Entry 3I4N (X-ray diffraction, 3.90 A resolution); this record covers chains B and J of the 15 polymer chains in the assembly.

[Chain B]
Protein: DNA-directed RNA polymerase II subunit RPB2
Organism: Saccharomyces cerevisiae
Notes: EC 2.7.7.6
UniProtKB: P08518 (RPB2_YEAST); numbering as in UniProt (aligned over 1-1224)
Amino-acid sequence (1224 residues; numbered 1 to 1224; the number before each row is that of its first residue):
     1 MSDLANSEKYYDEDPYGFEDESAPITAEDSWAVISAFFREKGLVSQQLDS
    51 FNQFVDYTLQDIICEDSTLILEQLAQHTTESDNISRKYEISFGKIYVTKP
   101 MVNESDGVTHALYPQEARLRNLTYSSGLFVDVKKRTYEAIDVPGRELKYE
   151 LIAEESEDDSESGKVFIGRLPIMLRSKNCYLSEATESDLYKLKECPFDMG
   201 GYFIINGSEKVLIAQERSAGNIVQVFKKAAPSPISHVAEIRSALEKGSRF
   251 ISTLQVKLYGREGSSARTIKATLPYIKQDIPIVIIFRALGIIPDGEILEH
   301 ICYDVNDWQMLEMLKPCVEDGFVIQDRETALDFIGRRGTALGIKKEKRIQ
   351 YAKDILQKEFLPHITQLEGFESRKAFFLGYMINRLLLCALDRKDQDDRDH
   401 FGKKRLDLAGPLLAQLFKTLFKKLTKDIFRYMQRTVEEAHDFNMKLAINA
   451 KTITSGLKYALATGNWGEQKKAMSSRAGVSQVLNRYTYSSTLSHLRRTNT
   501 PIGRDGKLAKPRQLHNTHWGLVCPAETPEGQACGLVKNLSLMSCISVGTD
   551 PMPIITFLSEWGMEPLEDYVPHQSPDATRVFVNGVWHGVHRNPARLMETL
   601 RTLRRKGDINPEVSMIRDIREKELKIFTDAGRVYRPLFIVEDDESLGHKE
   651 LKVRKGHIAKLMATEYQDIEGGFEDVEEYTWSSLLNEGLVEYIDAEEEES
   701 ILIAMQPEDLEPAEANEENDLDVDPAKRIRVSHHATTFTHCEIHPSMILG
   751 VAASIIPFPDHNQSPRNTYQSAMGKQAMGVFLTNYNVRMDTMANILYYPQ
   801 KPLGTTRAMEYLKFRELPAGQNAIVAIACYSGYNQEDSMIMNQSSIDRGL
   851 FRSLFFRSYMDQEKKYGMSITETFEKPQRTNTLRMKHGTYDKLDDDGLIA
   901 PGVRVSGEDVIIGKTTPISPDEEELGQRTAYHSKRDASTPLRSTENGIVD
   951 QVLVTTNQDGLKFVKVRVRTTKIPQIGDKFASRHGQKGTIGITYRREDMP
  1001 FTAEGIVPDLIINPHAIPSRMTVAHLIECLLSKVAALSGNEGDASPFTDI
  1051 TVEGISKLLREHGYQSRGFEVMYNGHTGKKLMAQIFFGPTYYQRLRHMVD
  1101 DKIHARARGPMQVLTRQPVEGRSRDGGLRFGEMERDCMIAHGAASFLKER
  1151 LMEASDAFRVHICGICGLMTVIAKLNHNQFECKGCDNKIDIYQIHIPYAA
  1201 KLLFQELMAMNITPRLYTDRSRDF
Disordered / not traced: 1-19, 71-89, 139-163, 438-445, 669-677, 716-721, 920-932
Bound ions: Zn2+: Cys-1163, Cys-1166, Cys-1182, Cys-1185

[Chain J]
Protein: DNA-directed RNA polymerases I, II, and III subunit RPABC5
Organism: Saccharomyces cerevisiae
UniProtKB: P22139 (RPAB5_YEAST); residue numbers follow UniProt; this construct covers 1-70
Amino-acid sequence (70 residues; row label = number of the first residue in the row):
     1 MIVPVRCFSCGKVVGDKWESYLNLLQEDELDEGTALSRLGLKRYCCRRMI
    51 LTHVDLIEKFLRYNPLEKRD
Disordered / not traced: 66-70
Bound ions: Zn2+: Cys-7, Cys-10, Cys-45, Cys-46
UniProt features mapped onto this chain:
  - binding site (Zn(2+)): Cys-7, Cys-10, Cys-45, Cys-46
  - cross-link: Lys-59 (Glycyl lysine isopeptide (Lys-Gly) (interchain with G-Cter in ubiquitin))

[Interface between chain B and chain J]
Residue-residue contacts (66):
  Glu-186(B) / Arg-62(J)  salt bridge
  Ser-187(B) / Arg-62(J)
  Tyr-190(B) / Lys-59(J)
  Tyr-190(B) / Arg-62(J)
  Tyr-190(B) / Tyr-63(J)
  Lys-193(B) / Tyr-63(J)
  Cys-195(B) / Tyr-63(J)
  Pro-196(B) / Tyr-63(J)
  Phe-197(B) / Lys-59(J)
  Thr-783(B) / Leu-56(J)
  Thr-783(B) / Phe-60(J)
  Thr-783(B) / Tyr-63(J)  hydrogen bond (backbone-side chain)
  Asn-784(B) / Tyr-63(J)
  Tyr-785(B) / Met-1(J)
  Tyr-785(B) / Phe-60(J)  hydrophobic
  Asn-786(B) / Phe-60(J)
  Tyr-797(B) / Met-1(J)
  Tyr-798(B) / Met-1(J)
  Tyr-798(B) / Pro-4(J)  hydrophobic
  Tyr-798(B) / Phe-8(J)  hydrophobic
  Pro-799(B) / Met-1(J)
  Pro-799(B) / Val-54(J)
  Pro-799(B) / Leu-56(J)  hydrophobic
  Gln-800(B) / Arg-48(J)
  Gln-800(B) / Met-49(J)
  Gln-800(B) / Thr-52(J)
  Lys-801(B) / Leu-51(J)
  Lys-801(B) / Thr-52(J)  hydrogen bond (backbone-backbone)
  Lys-801(B) / Val-54(J)
  Leu-803(B) / Thr-52(J)
  Arg-815(B) / Val-54(J)
  Glu-816(B) / Leu-56(J)
  Gln-821(B) / Phe-8(J)
  Asn-822(B) / Arg-48(J)  hydrogen bond (backbone-side chain)
  Asn-822(B) / Thr-52(J)  hydrogen bond
  Ala-823(B) / Arg-48(J)
  Ile-824(B) / Ser-9(J)
  Ile-824(B) / Arg-48(J)
  Asn-842(B) / Phe-8(J)
  Ser-845(B) / Phe-8(J)
  Arg-848(B) / Cys-7(J)
  Arg-848(B) / Phe-8(J)  hydrogen bond (side chain-backbone)
  Arg-848(B) / Ser-9(J)  hydrogen bond (side chain-backbone)
  Arg-848(B) / Gly-11(J)
  Leu-850(B) / Phe-8(J)  hydrophobic
  Arg-996(B) / Ser-9(J)
  Glu-1004(B) / Lys-42(J)  salt bridge
  Glu-1004(B) / Arg-43(J)
  Ile-1006(B) / Arg-43(J)
  Ile-1006(B) / Tyr-44(J)
  Ile-1006(B) / Cys-45(J)  hydrophobic
  Asp-1009(B) / Phe-8(J)
  Asp-1009(B) / Ser-9(J)  hydrogen bond
  Asp-1009(B) / Arg-48(J)  salt bridge
  Lys-1033(B) / Tyr-44(J)
  Ala-1035(B) / Leu-51(J)
  Ala-1036(B) / Arg-47(J)
  Leu-1037(B) / Arg-47(J)
  Ser-1038(B) / Gly-33(J)  hydrogen bond (backbone-backbone)
  Gly-1039(B) / Glu-32(J)
  Gly-1039(B) / Gly-33(J)
  Gly-1039(B) / Leu-51(J)
  Tyr-1064(B) / Tyr-44(J)
  Glu-1070(B) / Tyr-44(J)  hydrogen bond
  Phe-1087(B) / Tyr-44(J)
  Pro-1089(B) / Tyr-44(J)
Also at the interface, not in a pair above, chain B (47 interface residues in all): Val-780, Ile-795, Leu-796, Leu-817, Gly-849, Val-1007
Also at the interface, not in a pair above, chain J (27 interface residues in all): Ile-2, Val-3, Cys-10, His-53

[Overview]
47 residues of chain B face 27 of chain J across their interface; the contacts include 9 hydrogen bonds and 3
salt bridges. Among the polar pairs are Glu-186(B)/Arg-62(J), Glu-1004(B)/Lys-42(J) and Asp-1009(B)/Arg-48(J).
From UniProt: 4 Zn2+-binding residues on chain J.
Chain B is DNA-directed RNA polymerase II subunit RPB2 and chain J is DNA-directed RNA polymerases I, II, and
III subunit RPABC5, both from Saccharomyces cerevisiae; the structure, 8-oxoguanine containing RNA polymerase
II elongation complex E, was determined by X-ray diffraction, deposited together with 3I4M.
